PDB entry 1U8P | X-ray diffraction, 3.23 A resolution | chains A and C of the 3 polymer chains in the assembly

== Chain A ==
Molecule: Antibody 2F5 (light chain)
Source organism: Homo sapiens
Notes: antibody fragment or engineered binder
Chain sequence (214 residues; numbered 1 to 214; the number before each row is that of its first residue):
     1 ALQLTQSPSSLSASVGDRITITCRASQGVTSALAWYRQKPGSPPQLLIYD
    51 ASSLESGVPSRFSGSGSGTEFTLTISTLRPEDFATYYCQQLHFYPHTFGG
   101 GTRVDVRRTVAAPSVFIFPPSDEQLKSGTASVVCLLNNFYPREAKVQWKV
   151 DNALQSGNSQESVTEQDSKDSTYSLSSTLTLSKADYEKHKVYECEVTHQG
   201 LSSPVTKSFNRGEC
Disulfide bonds: Cys-23/Cys-88, Cys-134/Cys-194

== Chain C ==
Molecule: GP41 peptide
Chain sequence (7 residues; row label = number of the first residue in the row):
     1 ECDKWCS
Disulfide bonds: Cys-2/Cys-6

== Chain A / chain C interface ==
Contacting residue pairs (10; chain A residue first):
  Leu-91(A) with Asp-3(C)
  His-92(A) with Cys-2(C); Asp-3(C), hydrogen bond (backbone-backbone); Cys-6(C), hydrogen bond (backbone-side chain)
  Phe-93(A) with Glu-1(C)
  Tyr-94(A) with Glu-1(C), hydrogen bond (backbone-backbone); Cys-2(C); Asp-3(C); Lys-4(C)
  His-96(A) with Asp-3(C), salt bridge

== Overview ==
Chain A and chain C each contribute 5 residues to their interface, with 3 hydrogen bonds and 1 salt bridge.
Among the polar pairs are His-96(A)/Asp-3(C), His-92(A)/Cys-6(C) and His-92(A)/Asp-3(C).
Chain A is Antibody 2F5 (light chain) (Homo sapiens) and chain C is GP41 peptide; the structure, Crystal
structure of the HIV-1 Cross Neutralizing Monoclonal Antibody 2F5 in complex with gp41 Peptide ECDKWCS, was
determined by X-ray diffraction (same publication as 1U8H, 1U8I, 1U8J, 1U8L, 1U8M, 1U8N and 14 further
entries).
